Entry 5BW6 (X-ray diffraction, 1.82 A resolution); this record covers chains A and B.

== Chain A ==
Protein: Tryptophan synthase alpha chain
Organism: Salmonella enterica subsp. enterica serovar Typhimurium
Notes: EC 4.2.1.20
UniProtKB: P00929 (TRPA_SALTY); residues 1-268 here = UniProt positions 1-268
Sequence (268 residues; numbered 1 to 268; the number before each row is that of its first residue):
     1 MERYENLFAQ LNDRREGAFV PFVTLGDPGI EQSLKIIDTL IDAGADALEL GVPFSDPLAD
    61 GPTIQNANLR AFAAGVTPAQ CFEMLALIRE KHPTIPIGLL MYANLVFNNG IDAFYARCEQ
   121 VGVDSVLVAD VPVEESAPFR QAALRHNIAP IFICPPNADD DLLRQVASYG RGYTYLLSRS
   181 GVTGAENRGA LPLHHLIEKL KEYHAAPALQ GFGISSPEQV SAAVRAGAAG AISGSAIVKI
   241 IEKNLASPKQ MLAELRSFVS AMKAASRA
Unresolved in the structure: 180-192
Ligand contacts: F6F (2-{[4-(trifluoromethoxy)benzoyl]amino}ethyl dihydrogen phosphate): F22, E49, A59, D60, L100, L127, A129, I153, Y175, L177, R179, F212, G213, I214, I232, S233, G234, S235
Curated features (UniProtKB/Swiss-Prot):
  - active site (Proton acceptor): E49, D60
Reported in the primary citation:
  - conformationally variable residues (order/disorder transition): S180 to P192

== Chain B ==
Protein: Tryptophan synthase beta chain
Organism: Salmonella enterica subsp. enterica serovar Typhimurium
Notes: EC 4.2.1.20
UniProtKB: P0A2K1 (TRPB_SALTY); residues 1-397 here = UniProt positions 1-397
Sequence (397 residues; each row starts with the number of its first residue):
     1 MTTLLNPYFG EFGGMYVPQI LMPALNQLEE AFVSAQKDPE FQAQFADLLK NYAGRPTALT
    61 KCQNITAGTR TTLYLKREDL LHGGAHKTNQ VLGQALLAKR MGKSEIIAET GAGQHGVASA
   121 LASALLGLKC RIYMGAKDVE RQSPNVFRMR LMGAEVIPVH SGSATLKDAC NEALRDWSGS
   181 YETAHYMLGT AAGPHPYPTI VREFQRMIGE ETKAQILDKE GRLPDAVIAC VGGGSNAIGM
   241 FADFINDTSV GLIGVEPGGH GIETGEHGAP LKHGRVGIYF GMKAPMMQTA DGQIEESYSI
   301 SAGLDFPSVG PQHAYLNSIG RADYVSITDD EALEAFKTLC RHEGIIPALE SSHALAHALK
   361 MMREQPEKEQ LLVVNLSGRG DKDIFTVHDI LKARGEI
Unresolved in the structure: 1, 397
Covalently attached groups: pyridoxal phosphate (PLP) linked to K87
Metal / ion sites: Na+: G232, F306, S308
Ligand contacts: pyridoxal phosphate (PLP): A85, H86, Q114, T190, C230, V231, G232, G233, G234, S235, N236, G303, L304, A348, E350, S351, S377, G378
Curated features (UniProtKB/Swiss-Prot):
  - modified residue: K87 (N6-(pyridoxal phosphate)lysine)

== Chain A / chain B interface ==
Pairs across the interface - 66 pairs, chain A then chain B:
  P53(A) with Q293(B), hydrogen bond (backbone-side chain)
  F54(A) with G292(B); Q293(B); I294(B), hydrophobic
  S55(A) with K167(B); Q293(B), hydrogen bond (backbone-side chain); I294(B), hydrogen bond (side chain-backbone)
  D56(A) with K167(B), salt bridge; D168(B); N171(B), hydrogen bond; Y279(B), hydrogen bond; I294(B)
  P57(A) with R175(B), hydrogen bond (backbone-side chain)
  L58(A) with P18(B); N171(B); L174(B), hydrophobic; R175(B); Y279(B), hydrophobic
  A59(A) with P18(B), hydrophobic
  D60(A) with R175(B), hydrogen bond (backbone-side chain)
  Q65(A) with S161(B); R175(B)
  F72(A) with Q293(B)
  T77(A) with D291(B)
  P78(A) with D291(B)
  A103(A) with I278(B), hydrophobic
  N104(A) with G277(B); I278(B), hydrogen bond (side chain-backbone); Q288(B), hydrogen bond; G292(B), hydrogen bond (side chain-backbone); I294(B)
  L105(A) with D291(B); G292(B)
  F107(A) with V276(B); I278(B), hydrophobic; K283(B)
  N108(A) with R275(B), hydrogen bond; Q288(B); A290(B), hydrogen bond (side chain-backbone); D291(B); G292(B)
  N109(A) with R275(B); A290(B)
  A129(A) with P18(B)
  D130(A) with Y16(B); V17(B), hydrogen bond (backbone-backbone); P18(B)
  P132(A) with M15(B); V17(B); Q19(B); M22(B), hydrophobic
  V133(A) with Q19(B), hydrogen bond (backbone-side chain)
  E134(A) with Q19(B), hydrogen bond; M22(B)
  E135(A) with Y8(B), hydrogen bond; G14(B); M15(B), hydrogen bond (side chain-backbone); Y16(B)
  F139(A) with I278(B), hydrophobic
  I153(A) with Q19(B)
  P155(A) with Q19(B); I20(B), hydrophobic
  P156(A) with I20(B)
  N157(A) with I20(B); P23(B)
  L162(A) with Q19(B)
Also at the interface, not in a pair above, chain A (34 interface residues in all): L69, V131, L177, R179
Also at the interface, not in a pair above, chain B (34 interface residues in all): T2, G162, E172, Y181, F280, M286

== Overview ==
Chain A and chain B each contribute 34 residues to their interface, with 17 hydrogen bonds and 1 salt bridge.
Polar contacts include D56(A)-K167(B), P53(A)-Q293(B) and S55(A)-Q293(B). Ligands of chain A: compound F6F.
Pyridoxal phosphate is covalently linked to K87(B). UniProt lists active-site residues E49(A) and D60(A) on
chain A. From the paper: conformational variability at S180(A).
Here chain A is Tryptophan synthase alpha chain and chain B is Tryptophan synthase beta chain, both from
Salmonella enterica subsp. enterica serovar Typhimurium. Entry 5BW6 (Tryptophan Synthase from Salmonella
typhimurium in complex with a single molecule of 2-({[4-(trifluoromethoxy)phenyl]carbonyl}amino)ethyl
dihydrogen phosphate (F6) ...) was determined by X-ray diffraction (same publication as 4Y6G, 4ZQC and 4WX2).
